Entry 8SUG (electron microscopy, 4.20 A resolution (low resolution: residue-level contacts below are approximate; hydrogen-bond / salt-bridge calls are withheld)); this record covers chains F and G of the 33 polymer chains in the assembly.

# Chain F (and G)
Protein: B-type flagellin
Source organism: Pseudomonas aeruginosa PAO1
Notes: chain G of this document is another copy of the same molecule, construct and numbering; everything in this record applies to it too
UniProtKB: P72151 (FLICB_PSEAE); numbering as in UniProt (aligned over 5-488)
Chain sequence (484 residues; numbered 5 to 488; the number before each row is that of its first residue):
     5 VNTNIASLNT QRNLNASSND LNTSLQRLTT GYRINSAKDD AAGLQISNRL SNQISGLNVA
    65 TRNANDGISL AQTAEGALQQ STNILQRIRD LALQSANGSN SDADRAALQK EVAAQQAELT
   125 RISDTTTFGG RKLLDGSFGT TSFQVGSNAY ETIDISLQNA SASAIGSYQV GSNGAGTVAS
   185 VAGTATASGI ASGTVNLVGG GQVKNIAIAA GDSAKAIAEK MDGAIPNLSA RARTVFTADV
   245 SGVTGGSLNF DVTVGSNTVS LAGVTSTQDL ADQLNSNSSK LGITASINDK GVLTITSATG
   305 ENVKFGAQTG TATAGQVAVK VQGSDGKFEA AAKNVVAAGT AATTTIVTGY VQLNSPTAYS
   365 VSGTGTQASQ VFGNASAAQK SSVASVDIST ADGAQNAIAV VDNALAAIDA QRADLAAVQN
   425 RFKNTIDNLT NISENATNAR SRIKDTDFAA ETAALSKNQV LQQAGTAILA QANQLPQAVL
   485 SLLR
Differences from the reference sequence: conflict Ala420 (Gly in P72151)

# Interface between chain F and chain G
Residue-residue contacts (17; chain F residue first):
  Asn6(F) - Lys461(G)
  Asn6(F) - Leu465(G)
  Thr7(F) - Lys461(G)
  Gln15(F) - Ala453(G)
  Gln15(F) - Ala454(G)
  Leu18(F) - Ala453(G)
  Leu473(F) - Ala453(G)
  Leu473(F) - Thr456(G)
  Asn477(F) - Thr456(G)
  Asn477(F) - Ala457(G)
  Asn477(F) - Ser460(G)
  Pro480(F) - Val464(G)
  Gln481(F) - Val464(G)
  Leu484(F) - Val464(G)
  Arg488(F) - Gln467(G)
  Arg488(F) - Ala468(G)
  Arg488(F) - Ala471(G)

# In short
10 residues of chain F and 11 residues of chain G are in contact.
Chain F and chain G are both B-type flagellin (Pseudomonas aeruginosa PAO1); the structure, Cryo-EM structure
of the wild type P. aeruginosa flagellar filament, was determined by electron microscopy, deposited together
with 8ERM.
